Entry 6G2I (electron microscopy, 5.90 A resolution (low resolution: residue-level contacts below are approximate; hydrogen-bond / salt-bridge calls are withheld)); this record covers chains D and B of the 18 polymer chains in the assembly.

# Chain D (and B)
Protein: Acetyl-CoA carboxylase 1
Organism: Homo sapiens
Notes: EC 6.4.1.2, 6.3.4.14; chain B of this document is another copy of the same molecule, construct and numbering; everything in this record applies to it too
UniProt: Q13085 (ACACA_HUMAN); numbering as in UniProt (aligned over 1-2346)
Chain sequence (2346 residues; row label = number of the first residue in the row):
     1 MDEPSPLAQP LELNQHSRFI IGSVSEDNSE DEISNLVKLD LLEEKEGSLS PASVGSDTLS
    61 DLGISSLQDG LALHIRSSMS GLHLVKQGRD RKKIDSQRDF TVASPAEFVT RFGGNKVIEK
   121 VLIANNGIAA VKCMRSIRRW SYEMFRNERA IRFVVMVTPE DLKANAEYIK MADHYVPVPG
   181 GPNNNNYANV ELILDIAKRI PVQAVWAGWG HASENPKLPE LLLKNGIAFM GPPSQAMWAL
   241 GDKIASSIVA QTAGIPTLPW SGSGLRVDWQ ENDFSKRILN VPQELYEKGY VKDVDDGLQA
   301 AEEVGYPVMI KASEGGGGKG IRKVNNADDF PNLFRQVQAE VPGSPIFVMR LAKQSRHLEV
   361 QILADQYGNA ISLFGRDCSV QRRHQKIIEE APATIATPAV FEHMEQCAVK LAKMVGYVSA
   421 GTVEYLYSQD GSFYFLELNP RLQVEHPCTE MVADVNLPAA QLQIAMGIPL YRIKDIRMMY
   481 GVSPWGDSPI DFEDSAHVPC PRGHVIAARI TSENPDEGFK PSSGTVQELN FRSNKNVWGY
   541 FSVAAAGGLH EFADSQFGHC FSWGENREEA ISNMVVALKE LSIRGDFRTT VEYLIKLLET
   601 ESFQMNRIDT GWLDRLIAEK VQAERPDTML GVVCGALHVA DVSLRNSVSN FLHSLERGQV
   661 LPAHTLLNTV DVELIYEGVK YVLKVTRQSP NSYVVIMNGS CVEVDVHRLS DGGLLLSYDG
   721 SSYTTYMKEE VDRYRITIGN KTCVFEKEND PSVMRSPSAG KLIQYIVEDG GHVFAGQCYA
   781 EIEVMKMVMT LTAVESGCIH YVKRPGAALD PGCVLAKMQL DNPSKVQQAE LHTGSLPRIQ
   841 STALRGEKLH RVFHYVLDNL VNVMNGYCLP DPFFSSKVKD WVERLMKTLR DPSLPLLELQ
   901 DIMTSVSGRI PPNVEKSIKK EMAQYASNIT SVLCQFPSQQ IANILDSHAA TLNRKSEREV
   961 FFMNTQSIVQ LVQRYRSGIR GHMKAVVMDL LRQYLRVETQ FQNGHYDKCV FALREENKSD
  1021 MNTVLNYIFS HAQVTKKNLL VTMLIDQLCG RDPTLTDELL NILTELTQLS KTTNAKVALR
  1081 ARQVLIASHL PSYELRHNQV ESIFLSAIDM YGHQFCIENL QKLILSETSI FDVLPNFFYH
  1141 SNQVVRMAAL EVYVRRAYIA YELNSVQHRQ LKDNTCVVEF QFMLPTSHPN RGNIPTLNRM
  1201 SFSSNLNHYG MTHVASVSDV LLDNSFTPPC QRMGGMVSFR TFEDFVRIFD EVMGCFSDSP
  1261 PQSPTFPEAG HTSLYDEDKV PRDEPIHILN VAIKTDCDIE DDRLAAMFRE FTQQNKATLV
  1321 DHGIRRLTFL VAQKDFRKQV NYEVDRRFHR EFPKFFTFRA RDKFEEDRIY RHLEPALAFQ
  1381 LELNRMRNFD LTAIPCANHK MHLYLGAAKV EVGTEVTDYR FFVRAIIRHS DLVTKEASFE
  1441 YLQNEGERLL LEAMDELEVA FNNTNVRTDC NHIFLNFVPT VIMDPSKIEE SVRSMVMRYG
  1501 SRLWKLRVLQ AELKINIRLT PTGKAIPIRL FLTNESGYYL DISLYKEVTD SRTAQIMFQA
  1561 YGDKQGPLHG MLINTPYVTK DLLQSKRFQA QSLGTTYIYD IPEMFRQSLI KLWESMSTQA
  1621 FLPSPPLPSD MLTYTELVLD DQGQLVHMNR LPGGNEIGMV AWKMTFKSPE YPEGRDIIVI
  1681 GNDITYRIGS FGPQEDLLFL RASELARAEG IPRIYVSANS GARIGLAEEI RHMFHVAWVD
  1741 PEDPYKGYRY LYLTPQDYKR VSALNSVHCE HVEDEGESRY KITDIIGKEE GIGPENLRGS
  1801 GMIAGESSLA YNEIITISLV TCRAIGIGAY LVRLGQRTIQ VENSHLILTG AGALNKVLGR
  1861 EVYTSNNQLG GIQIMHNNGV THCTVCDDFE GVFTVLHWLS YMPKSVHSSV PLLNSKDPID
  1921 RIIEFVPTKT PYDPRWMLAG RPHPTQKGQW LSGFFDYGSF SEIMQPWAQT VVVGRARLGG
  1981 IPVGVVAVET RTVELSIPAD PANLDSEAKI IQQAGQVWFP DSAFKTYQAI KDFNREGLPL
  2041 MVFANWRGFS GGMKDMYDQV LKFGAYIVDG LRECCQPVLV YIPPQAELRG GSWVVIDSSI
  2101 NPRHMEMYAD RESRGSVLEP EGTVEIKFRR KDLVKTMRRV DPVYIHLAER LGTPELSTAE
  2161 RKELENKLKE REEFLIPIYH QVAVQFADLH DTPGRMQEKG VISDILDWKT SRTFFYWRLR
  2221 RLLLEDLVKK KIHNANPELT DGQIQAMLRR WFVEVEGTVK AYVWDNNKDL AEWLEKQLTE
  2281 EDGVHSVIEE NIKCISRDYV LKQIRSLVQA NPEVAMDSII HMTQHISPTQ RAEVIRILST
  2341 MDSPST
Not modelled in the structure: 1-101, 268-277, 512-523, 544-555, 618-624, 708-713, 749-751, 822-831, 840-847, 1189-1229, 1257-1260, 1271-1283, 1334-1351, 1431-1435, 1550-1553, 1561-1563, 2338-2346
Modified positions: S1263 (phosphoserine; SEP)
Curated features (UniProtKB/Swiss-Prot):
  - active site: R441
  - binding site (ATP): G315 to G320
  - binding site (Mg(2+)): E424, E437, N439
  - binding site (Mn(2+)): E424, E437, N439
  - binding site (CoA): R1823, K2127, R2129
  - modified residue: M1 (N-acetylmethionine), S5 (Phosphoserine), S23 (Phosphoserine), S25 (Phosphoserine), S29 (Phosphoserine), S34 (Phosphoserine), S48 (Phosphoserine), S50 (Phosphoserine), S53 (Phosphoserine), T58 (Phosphothreonine), S78 (Phosphoserine), S80 (Phosphoserine), S488 (Phosphoserine), T610 (Phosphothreonine), K786 (N6-biotinyllysine), S835 (Phosphoserine), S1201 (Phosphoserine), S1216 (Phosphoserine), S1218 (Phosphoserine), T1227 (Phosphothreonine) and 5 more in UniProt
  - natural variant: R1687 (R1687Q: In a colorectal cancer sample), A2271 (A2271V: Frequency <)
  - mutagenesis: S78 (S78A: No effect on interaction with BRCA1), S344 (S344A: No effect on interaction with BRCA1), S432 (S432A: No effect on interaction with BRCA1), S1201 (S1201A: No effect on interaction with BRCA1), S1263 (S1263A: Abolishes interaction with BRCA1), S1585 (S1585A: No effect on interaction with BRCA1), S1952 (S1952A: No effect on interaction with BRCA1), S2211 (S2211A: No effect on interaction with BRCA1)

# How chain D and chain B interact
Contacting residue pairs - 16 pairs, chain D then chain B:
  P1755(D) with D195(B)
  Y1758(D) with E191(B)
  K1759(D) with L192(B); D195(B)
  H1771(D) with E191(B); L194(B); D195(B); K198(B)
  V1772(D) with K198(B)
  E1773(D) with K198(B)
  Y1780(D) with E191(B); D195(B)
  I2320(D) with L933(B)
  H2321(D) with L933(B)
  Q2324(D) with V932(B); L933(B)
Interface residues without a listed pair, chain D (11 interface residues in all): E1770
Interface residues without a listed pair, chain B (8 interface residues in all): R199

# Summary
Chain D and chain B form an interface of 11 and 8 residues respectively. From UniProt: active-site residue
R441(D), 6 ATP-binding residues, 3 Mg2+-binding residues and 3 Mn2+-binding residues on chain D.
Chain D and chain B are both Acetyl-CoA carboxylase 1 (Homo sapiens); the structure, Filament of acetyl-CoA
carboxylase and BRCT domains of BRCA1 (ACC-BRCT) at 5.9 A resolution, was determined by electron microscopy
together with 6G2D and 6G2H from the same study.
